PDB entry 6LWB | X-ray diffraction, 2.55 A resolution | chains A and B of the 3 polymer chains in the assembly

[Chain A]
Molecule: Endonuclease 8-like 1
Organism: Homo sapiens
Notes: EC 3.2.2.-, 4.2.99.18
Reference sequence: Q96FI4 (NEIL1_HUMAN); residues 1-295 here = UniProt positions 1-295
Sequence (295 residues; numbered 1 to 295; the number before each row is that of its first residue):
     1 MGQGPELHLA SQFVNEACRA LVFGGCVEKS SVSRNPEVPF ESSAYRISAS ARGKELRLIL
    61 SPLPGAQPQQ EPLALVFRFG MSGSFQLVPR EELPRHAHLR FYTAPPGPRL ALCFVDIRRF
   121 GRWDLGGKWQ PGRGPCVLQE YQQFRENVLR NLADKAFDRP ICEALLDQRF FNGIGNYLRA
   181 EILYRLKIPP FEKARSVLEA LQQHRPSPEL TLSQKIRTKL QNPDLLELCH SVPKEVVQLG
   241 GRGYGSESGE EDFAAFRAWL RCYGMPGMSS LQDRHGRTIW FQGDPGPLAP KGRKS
Not modelled in the structure: 1, 203-222, 245-248, 291-295
Sequence notes: engineered mutation Gly2 (Pro in Q96FI4), Gln3 (Glu in Q96FI4); variant Arg242 (Lys in Q96FI4)
Swiss-Prot annotation at these positions:
  - active site: Lys54 (Proton donor)
  - binding site (DNA): Asn176
  - natural variant: Ala44 (A44D: Found in a patient with childhood-onset nephrotic syndrome, focal segmental glomerulosclerosis and end-stage renal disease; uncertain significance), Ala156 (A156T: Found in a patient with childhood-onset steroid-resistant nephrotic syndrome; uncertain significance), Glu181 (E181K: Found in a patient with nephrotic syndrome also carrying mutation P-159 in MYO1E), Arg242 (K242R: In RNA edited version; this construct carries the variant)
  - mutagenesis: Lys54 (K54L: Loss of glycosylase activity), Arg277 (R277A: Strongly reduced glycosylase activity. Has little effect on AP lyase activity)
From the paper describing this entry:
  - binding site for the 13-nt DNA strand (chain B): Arg242
  - mutagenesis - R242A, R242H: decreased catalytic activity
  - mutagenesis - R242A/Y244R, R242H/Y244R: increased catalytic activity on DHU
  - mutagenesis - R242A/Y244R, R242H/Y244R: increased catalytic activity on Tg

[Chain B]
Molecule: 13-nt DNA strand
Sequence (13 nucleotides; row label = number of the first residue in the row):
     1 CGTCCAXGTC TAC
Modified residues: OHU (2'-deoxy-5-hydroxyuridine 5'-(dihydrogen phosphate)) at position 7

[How chain A and chain B interact]
Residue-residue contacts (25; chain A residue first):
  Gly2(A) - OHU_7(B)  sugar contact
  Gln3(A) - OHU_7(B)  hydrogen bond to the phosphate
  Gln3(A) - DG8(B)  phosphate contact
  Glu6(A) - OHU_7(B)  base contact
  Lys54(A) - DG8(B)  salt bridge to the phosphate
  Lys54(A) - DT9(B)  salt bridge to the phosphate
  Arg78(A) - DC10(B)  salt bridge to the phosphate
  Gly80(A) - DG8(B)  sugar contact
  Met81(A) - OHU_7(B)  base contact
  Met81(A) - DG8(B)  base contact
  Arg118(A) - DA6(B)  base contact
  Phe120(A) - DG8(B)  base contact
  Arg122(A) - DC10(B)  sugar contact
  Gln130(A) - DC10(B)  phosphate contact
  Arg133(A) - DT9(B)  salt bridge to the phosphate
  Gln168(A) - DT9(B)  phosphate contact
  Gly175(A) - DG8(B)  phosphate contact
  Asn176(A) - OHU_7(B)  hydrogen bond to the phosphate
  Asn176(A) - DG8(B)  hydrogen bond to the phosphate
  Arg242(A) - OHU_7(B)  base contact
  Tyr263(A) - DA6(B)  hydrogen bond to the phosphate
  Tyr263(A) - OHU_7(B)  hydrogen bond to the phosphate
  Arg277(A) - OHU_7(B)  salt bridge to the phosphate
  Arg277(A) - DG8(B)  salt bridge to the phosphate
  Thr278(A) - DA6(B)  hydrogen bond to the phosphate
Other interface residues (no listed pair), chain A (20 interface residues in all): Leu166

[Summary]
Chain A and chain B form an interface of 20 and 5 residues respectively, with 6 hydrogen bonds and 6 salt
bridges. Polar contacts include Gln3(A)-OHU_7(B), Asn176(A)-OHU_7(B) and Asn176(A)-DG8(B). From the paper: a
binding site for the 13-nt DNA strand (chain B) at Arg242(A); R242A and R242H of chain A reduce catalytic
activity; 4 substitutions were tested in all.
Chain A is Endonuclease 8-like 1 (Homo sapiens) and chain B is a 13-nt DNA strand; the structure, Crystal
structure of human NEIL1(P2G, E3Q, R242) bound to duplex DNA containing 5-hydroxyuracil (5-OHU), was
determined by X-ray diffraction, deposited together with 6LWA, 6LWC, 6LWD, 6LWF, 6LWG, 6LWH and 10 further
entries.
